PDB entry 7ME1 | X-ray diffraction, 2.05 A resolution | chain A

== Chain A ==
Protein: Periplasmic chelated iron-binding protein YfeA
Source organism: Yersinia pestis
UniProt: Q56952 (YFEA_YERPE); numbering as in UniProt (aligned over 1-311)
Sequence (323 residues; each row starts with the number of its first residue):
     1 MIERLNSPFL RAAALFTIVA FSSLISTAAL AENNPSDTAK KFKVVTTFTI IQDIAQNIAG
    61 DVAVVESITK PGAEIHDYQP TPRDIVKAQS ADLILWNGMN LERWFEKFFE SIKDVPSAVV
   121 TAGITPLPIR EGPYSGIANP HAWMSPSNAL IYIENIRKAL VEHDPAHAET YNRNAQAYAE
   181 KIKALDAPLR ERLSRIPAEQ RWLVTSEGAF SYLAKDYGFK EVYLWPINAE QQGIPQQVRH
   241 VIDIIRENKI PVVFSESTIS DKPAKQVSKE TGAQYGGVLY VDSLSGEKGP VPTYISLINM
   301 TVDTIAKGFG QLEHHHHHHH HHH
Unresolved in the structure: 1-39, 312-323
Differences from the reference sequence: expression tag (312-323)
Metal / ion sites: Fe ion: His-76, His-141, Glu-207, Asp-282; Zn2+ site 1: His-76, His-141, Glu-207, Asp-282; Mn2+: His-163 (shared with 2 residues of chain B); Zn2+ site 2: His-163 (shared with 2 residues of chain B)
Ligand contacts: : His-76, His-141, Glu-207, Ala-209, Asn-228, Asp-282
Curated features (UniProtKB/Swiss-Prot):
  - binding site (Fe(2+)): His-76, His-141, Glu-207, Asp-282
From the paper describing this entry:
  - Zn2+ coordination: His-163
  - Zn2+ coordination: His-76, His-141, Glu-207, Asp-282 (citing earlier work)

== In short ==
Ligands of chain A: compounds FE/ZN. His-76, His-141, Glu-207 and Asp-282 coordinate a Fe ion ion. His-76,
His-141, Glu-207 and Asp-282 form the Zn2+ site 1. UniProt lists 4 Fe2+-binding residues. The paper reports
Zn2+ coordination by His-163, His-76 and His-141 among others.
Chain A is Periplasmic chelated iron-binding protein YfeA (Yersinia pestis); the structure, YfeA oligomer
crystal 1, form 1, was determined by X-ray diffraction together with 7ME2 and 7ME3 from the same study.
